Entry 1F2A (X-ray diffraction, 1.60 A resolution); this record covers chain A.

# Chain A
Name: Cruzain
From: Trypanosoma cruzi
Notes: EC 3.4.22.-; fragment: catalytic domain
UniProt: P25779 (CYSP_TRYCR); the construct lacks a stretch of the UniProt sequence and is renumbered around it, so the offset changes along the chain: 1-78 = UniProt 123-200; 79-89 = UniProt 204-214; 90-103 = UniProt 218-231; 105-136 = UniProt 232-263; 5 more segments
Sequence (215 residues; each row starts with the number of its first residue; note: 8 numbers in that range are skipped by the numbering (no residue carries them; nothing is unmodelled there); a row labelled like 78A-78C holds insertion residues (78A, then the next letters in order)):
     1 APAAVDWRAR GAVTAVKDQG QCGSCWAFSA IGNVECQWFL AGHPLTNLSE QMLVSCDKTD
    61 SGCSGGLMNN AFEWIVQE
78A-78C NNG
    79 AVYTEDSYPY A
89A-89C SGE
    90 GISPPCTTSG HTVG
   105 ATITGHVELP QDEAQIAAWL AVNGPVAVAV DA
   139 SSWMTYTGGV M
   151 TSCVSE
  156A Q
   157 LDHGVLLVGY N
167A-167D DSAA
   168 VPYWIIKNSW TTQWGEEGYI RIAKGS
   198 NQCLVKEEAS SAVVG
Disulfide bonds: Cys-22/Cys-63, Cys-56/Cys-95, Cys-153/Cys-200
Covalently attached groups: compound VS2 linked to Cys-25
Residues lining bound ligands: VS2 (3-[N-[benzyloxycarbonyl]-phenylalaninyl-amino]-5-phenyl-pentane-1-sulfonylmethylbenzene): Gln-19, Cys-22, Gly-23, Trp-26, Thr-59, Asp-60, Ser-61, Cys-63, Ser-64, Gly-65, Gly-66, Leu-67, Met-68, Asn-70, Ala-133, Leu-157, Asp-158, His-159, Gly-160, Trp-177, Glu-205

# Overview
Covalently linked compound VS2: at Cys-25.
Chain A is Cruzain (Trypanosoma cruzi); the structure, Crystal structure analysis of cruzain bound to a vinyl
sulfone derived inhibitor (II), was determined by X-ray diffraction together with 1F29, 1F2B and 1F2C from the
same study.
